Entry 6Z25 (X-ray diffraction, 1.24 A resolution); this record covers chain A.

# Chain A
Protein: Beta-lactamase
From: Klebsiella pneumoniae
Notes: EC 3.5.2.6
UniProtKB: B1PL86 (B1PL86_KLEPN); the author numbering skips numbers that UniProt does not, so the offset changes along the chain: 25-57 = UniProt 25-57; 59-252 = UniProt 58-251; 254-295 = UniProt 252-293
Amino-acid sequence (290 residues; numbered 4 to 295; 2 numbers in that range are skipped by the numbering (no residue carries them; nothing is unmodelled there); the number before each row is that of its first residue):
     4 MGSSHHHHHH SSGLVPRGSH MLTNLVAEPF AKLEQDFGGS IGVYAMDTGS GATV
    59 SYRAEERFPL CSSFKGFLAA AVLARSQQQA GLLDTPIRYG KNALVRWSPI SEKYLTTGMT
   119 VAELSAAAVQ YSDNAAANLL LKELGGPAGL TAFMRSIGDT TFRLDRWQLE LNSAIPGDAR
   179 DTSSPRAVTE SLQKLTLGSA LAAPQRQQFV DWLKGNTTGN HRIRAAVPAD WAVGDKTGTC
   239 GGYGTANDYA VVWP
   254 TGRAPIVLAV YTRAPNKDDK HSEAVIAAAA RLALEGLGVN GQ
Unresolved in the structure: 4-22, 295
Differences from the reference sequence: initiating methionine (4); expression tag (5-24); engineered mutation Gln166 (Glu165 in B1PL86)
Disulfides: Cys69-Cys238
Glycans and other covalent adducts: acylated ceftazidime (CAZ) linked to Ser70
Ligand contacts: acylated ceftazidime (CAZ): Cys69, Lys73, Arg104, Trp105, Ser130, Asn132, Asn170, Ser171, Ala172, Thr216, Arg220, Lys234, Thr235, Gly236, Thr237, Cys238, Gly239
Reported in the primary citation:
  - binding site for acylated ceftazidime: Ser70, Arg104, Ser130, Asn132, Thr216, Thr235, Thr237
  - conformationally variable residues (loop rearrangement, side-chain flip): Trp165 to Gly175

# Overview
Acylated ceftazidime is covalently linked to Ser70. From the paper: a binding site for acylated ceftazidime at
Ser70, Arg104 and Ser130 among others; conformational variability at Trp165.
Chain A is Beta-lactamase (Klebsiella pneumoniae); the structure, Acylenzyme complex of ceftazidime bound to
deacylation mutant KPC-4 (E166Q), was determined by X-ray diffraction (same publication as 6Z21, 6Z22, 6Z23
and 6Z24).
